PDB entry 3ICN | X-ray diffraction, 2.40 A resolution | chain A

[Chain A]
Molecule: Farnesyl pyrophosphate synthase
Source organism: Trypanosoma cruzi
Notes: EC 2.5.1.10
UniProt: Q95WL3 (Q95WL3_TRYCR); numbering as in UniProt (aligned over 1-362)
Amino-acid sequence (362 residues; row label = number of the first residue in the row):
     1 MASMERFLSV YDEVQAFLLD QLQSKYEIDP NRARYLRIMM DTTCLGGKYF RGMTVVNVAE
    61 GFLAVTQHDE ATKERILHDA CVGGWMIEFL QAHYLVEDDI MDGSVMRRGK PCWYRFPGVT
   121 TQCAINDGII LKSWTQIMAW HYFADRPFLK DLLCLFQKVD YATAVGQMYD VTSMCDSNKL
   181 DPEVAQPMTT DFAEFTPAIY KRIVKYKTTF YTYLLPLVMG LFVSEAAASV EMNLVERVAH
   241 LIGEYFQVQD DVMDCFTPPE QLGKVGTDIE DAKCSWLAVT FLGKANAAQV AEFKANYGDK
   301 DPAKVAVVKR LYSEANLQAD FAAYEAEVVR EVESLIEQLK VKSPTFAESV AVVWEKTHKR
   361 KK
Bound ions: Mg2+ site 1: D98, D102 (together with NI9); Mg2+ site 2: D250 (together with NI9)
Residues lining bound ligands:
  - 3-methylbut-3-enyl trihydrogen diphosphate (IPE): G47, K48, R51, Q91, L95, R107, R108, T208, Y211, T212, F246, Q247, D250, K264, R360, K362
  - NI9 (3-fluoro-1-(2-hydroxy-2,2-diphosphonoethyl)pyridinium): Y94, L95, D98, D99, D102, R107, T163, Q167, D170, K207, T208, Y211, Q247, D250, K264, D268

[Summary]
Chain A binds compound NI9 and 3-methylbut-3-enyl trihydrogen diphosphate. D98 and D102 form the Mg2+ site 1.
Chain A is Farnesyl pyrophosphate synthase (Trypanosoma cruzi); the structure, Trypanosoma cruzi farnesyl
diphosphate synthase homodimer in complex with isopentenyl pyrophosphate and
3-Fluoro-1-(2-hydroxy-2,2-bis-phosphono-ethyl)-pyridinium, was determined by X-ray diffraction, deposited
together with 3IBA, 3ICK, 3ICM, 3ICZ and 3ID0.
